PDB entry 6GGJ | X-ray diffraction, 2.10 A resolution | chains A and B

# Chain A (and B)
Name: Cyclooctat-9-en-7-ol synthase
Source organism: Streptomyces melanosporofaciens
Notes: EC 4.2.3.146; chain B of this document is another copy of the same molecule, construct and numbering; everything in this record applies to it too
UniProt: C9K1X5 (COTB2_STRMJ); numbering as in UniProt (aligned over 1-307)
Chain sequence (318 residues; numbered 1 to 318; the number before each row is that of its first residue):
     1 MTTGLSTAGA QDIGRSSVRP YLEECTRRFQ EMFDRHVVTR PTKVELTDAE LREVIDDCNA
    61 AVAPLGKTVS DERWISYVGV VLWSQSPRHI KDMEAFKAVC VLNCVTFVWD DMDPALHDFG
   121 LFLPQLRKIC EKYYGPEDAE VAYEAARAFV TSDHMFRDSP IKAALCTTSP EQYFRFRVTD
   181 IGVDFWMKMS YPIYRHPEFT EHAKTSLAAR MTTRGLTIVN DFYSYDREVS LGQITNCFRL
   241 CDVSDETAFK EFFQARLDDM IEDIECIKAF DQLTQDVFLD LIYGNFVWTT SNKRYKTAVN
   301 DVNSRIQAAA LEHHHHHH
Unresolved in the structure: 1-15, 299-318 (chain B: 1-12, 309-318)
Differences from the reference sequence: expression tag (308-318)
Metal / ion sites: Mg2+ site 1: Asp-110 (together with alendronate); Mg2+ site 2: Asn-220, Ser-224, Glu-228 (together with alendronate)
Ligand contacts: alendronate (AHD; 4-amino-1-hydroxybutane-1,1-diyldiphosphonate): Phe-107, Asp-110, Phe-149, Arg-177, Asp-180, Ile-181, Asn-220, Ser-224, Arg-227, Glu-228, Arg-294, Tyr-295
UniProt features mapped onto this chain:
  - motif: Asp-110 to Asp-113 (DDXXD motif), Asn-220 to Glu-228 (NSE/DTE motif)
  - binding site (Mg(2+)): Asp-110, Asn-220, Ser-224, Glu-228
  - mutagenesis: Phe-107 (F107A/G: Produces R-cembrene-A), Asp-110 (D110E: No change in product (cyclooctat-9-en-7-ol)), Asp-111 (D111E: Abolishes activity, no product), Asp-113 (D113E: No change in product (cyclooctat-9-en-7-ol)), Phe-149 (F149G/H/L/V: Produces cyclooctat-9-en-7-ol; F149Y: Abolishes activity, no product), Trp-288 (W288G: Produces 3,7,18-dolabellatriene)
What the authors report for this chain:
  - mutagenesis - W288F: decreased catalytic activity
  - specificity-determining residues: Phe-107, Trp-288

# Chain A / chain B interface
Residue-residue contacts (55):
  Glu-144(A) / Lys-204(B)
  Arg-147(A) / Glu-201(B)  salt bridge
  Arg-147(A) / Lys-204(B)
  Thr-151(A) / Glu-201(B)
  Met-155(A) / Glu-201(B)
  Met-155(A) / His-202(B)
  Phe-156(A) / His-202(B)
  Phe-156(A) / Leu-207(B)  hydrophobic
  Ile-161(A) / Ala-269(B)
  Ile-161(A) / Phe-270(B)  hydrophobic
  Ala-164(A) / Ala-269(B)  hydrophobic
  Leu-165(A) / Met-211(B)  hydrophobic
  Leu-165(A) / Cys-266(B)  hydrophobic
  Thr-168(A) / Glu-262(B)
  Thr-168(A) / Cys-266(B)
  Ser-169(A) / Glu-262(B)  hydrogen bond
  Glu-171(A) / Glu-171(B)
  Glu-171(A) / Arg-214(B)  salt bridge
  Gln-172(A) / Arg-214(B)
  Gln-172(A) / Glu-262(B)  hydrogen bond
  Gln-172(A) / Asp-263(B)  hydrogen bond
  Gln-172(A) / Cys-266(B)
  Arg-175(A) / Arg-210(B)  hydrogen bond (backbone-side chain)
  Arg-175(A) / Met-211(B)
  Arg-175(A) / Arg-214(B)
  Arg-175(A) / Asp-263(B)  salt bridge
  Val-178(A) / Arg-210(B)
  Thr-179(A) / Thr-205(B)  hydrogen bond (side chain-backbone)
  Thr-179(A) / Arg-210(B)  hydrogen bond
  Glu-201(A) / Arg-147(B)  salt bridge
  Glu-201(A) / Thr-151(B)
  His-202(A) / Met-155(B)
  His-202(A) / Phe-156(B)
  Lys-204(A) / Glu-144(B)
  Lys-204(A) / Arg-147(B)
  Thr-205(A) / Thr-179(B)  hydrogen bond (backbone-side chain)
  Leu-207(A) / Phe-156(B)  hydrophobic
  Arg-210(A) / Arg-175(B)  hydrogen bond (side chain-backbone)
  Arg-210(A) / Val-178(B)
  Arg-210(A) / Thr-179(B)  hydrogen bond
  Met-211(A) / Leu-165(B)  hydrophobic
  Met-211(A) / Arg-175(B)
  Arg-214(A) / Glu-171(B)  salt bridge
  Arg-214(A) / Gln-172(B)
  Arg-214(A) / Arg-175(B)
  Glu-262(A) / Thr-168(B)
  Glu-262(A) / Ser-169(B)  hydrogen bond
  Glu-262(A) / Gln-172(B)  hydrogen bond
  Asp-263(A) / Gln-172(B)  hydrogen bond
  Asp-263(A) / Arg-175(B)  salt bridge
  Cys-266(A) / Thr-168(B)  hydrogen bond
  Cys-266(A) / Gln-172(B)
  Ala-269(A) / Ile-161(B)
  Ala-269(A) / Ala-164(B)  hydrophobic
  Phe-270(A) / Ile-161(B)  hydrophobic
Interface residues without a listed pair, chain A (31 interface residues in all): Ala-148, Pro-160, Phe-176
Interface residues without a listed pair, chain B (32 interface residues in all): Ala-148, Pro-160, Phe-176, Asp-259

# Overview
Chain A and chain B form an interface of 31 and 32 residues respectively; the contacts include 13 hydrogen
bonds and 6 salt bridges. Among the polar pairs are Arg-147(A)/Glu-201(B), Glu-171(A)/Arg-214(B) and
Arg-175(A)/Asp-263(B). Chain A binds alendronate. From the paper: W288F of chain A reduces catalytic activity;
specificity determinants Phe-107(A) and Trp-288(A).
Chain A and chain B are both Cyclooctat-9-en-7-ol synthase (Streptomyces melanosporofaciens); the structure,
Crystal structure of CotB2 in complex with alendronate, was determined by X-ray diffraction together with 6GGI
and 6GGK from the same study.
